Entry 2C6H (X-ray diffraction, 2.35 A resolution); this record covers chain A.

# Chain A
Molecule: Cytochrome P450 monooxygenase
From: Streptomyces venezuelae
Reference sequence: O87605 (O87605_9ACTO); numbering as in UniProt (aligned over 1-416)
Sequence (436 residues; row label = number of the first residue in the row; numbers below 1 keep their minus sign (Met-19 is residue -19)):
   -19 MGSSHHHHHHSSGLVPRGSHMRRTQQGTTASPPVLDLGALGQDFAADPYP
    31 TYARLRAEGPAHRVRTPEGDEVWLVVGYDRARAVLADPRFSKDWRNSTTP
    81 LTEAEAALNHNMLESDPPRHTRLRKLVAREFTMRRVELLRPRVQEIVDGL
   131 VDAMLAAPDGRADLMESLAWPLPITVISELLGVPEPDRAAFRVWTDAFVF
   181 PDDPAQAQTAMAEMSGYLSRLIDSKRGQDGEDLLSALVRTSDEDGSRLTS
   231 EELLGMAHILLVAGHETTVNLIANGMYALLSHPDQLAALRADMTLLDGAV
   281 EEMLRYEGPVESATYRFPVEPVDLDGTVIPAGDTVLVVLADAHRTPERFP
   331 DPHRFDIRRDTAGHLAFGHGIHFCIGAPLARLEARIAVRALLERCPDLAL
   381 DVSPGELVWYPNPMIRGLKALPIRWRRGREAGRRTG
Not modelled in the structure: -19 to 13, 408-416
Metal / ion sites: heme Fe near Cys354 (its only coordinating residue here)
Small-molecule neighbours:
  - heme (HEM): Leu65, Lys72, Met92, Leu93, His100, Arg104, Phe111, Ile157, Ile239, Leu240, Ala243, Gly244, Thr247, Thr248, Leu251, Leu284, Pro289, Val290, Ala293, Thr294, Arg296, Leu319, Ala346, Phe347, Gly348, Ile351, His352, Phe353, Cys354, Ile355, Gly356, Leu359, Ala360
  - PXI (4-{[4-(dimethylamino)-3-hydroxy-6-methyltetrahydro-2H-pyran-2-yl]oxy}-12-ethyl-3,5,7,11-tetramethyloxacyclododec-9-ene-2,8-dione): Trp74, Leu81, Glu85, Leu88, Asn89, Leu93, Glu94, Phe178, Val179, Met191, His238, Ile239, Val242, Ala243, Glu246, Thr247, Val290, Ser292, Thr294, Asn392, Met394, Ile395
Swiss-Prot annotation at these positions:
  - binding site (substrate): Glu94, Ala187 to Met191, His238 to Glu246
  - binding site (heme): Cys354
Reported in the primary citation:
  - binding site for PXI: Trp74, Leu81, Glu85, Leu88, Glu94, Met191, His238
  - mutagenesis - D50N: increased catalytic activity on PXI
  - mutagenesis - E85A/E94A: abolished catalytic activity on PXI

# Overview
Ligands of chain A: heme and compound PXI. From UniProt: 15 substrate-binding residues and heme-binding
residue Cys354. The paper reports a binding site for PXI at Trp74, Leu81 and Glu85 among others; D50N
increases catalytic activity on PXI.
Chain A is Cytochrome P450 monooxygenase (Streptomyces venezuelae); the structure, Crystal structure of
YC-17-bound cytochrome P450 PikC (CYP107L1), was determined by X-ray diffraction together with 2CD8, 2BVJ and
2C7X from the same study.
